9AVG - chains B and G of the 5 polymer chains in the assembly; structure by electron microscopy, 3.60 A resolution.

[Chain B]
Name: Guanine nucleotide-binding protein G(I)/G(S)/G(T) subunit beta-1
Organism: Homo sapiens
Reference sequence: P62873 (GBB1_HUMAN); residues 2-340 here = UniProt positions 2-340
Amino-acid sequence (348 residues; each row starts with the number of its first residue; numbers below 1 keep their minus sign (Met-7 is residue -7)):
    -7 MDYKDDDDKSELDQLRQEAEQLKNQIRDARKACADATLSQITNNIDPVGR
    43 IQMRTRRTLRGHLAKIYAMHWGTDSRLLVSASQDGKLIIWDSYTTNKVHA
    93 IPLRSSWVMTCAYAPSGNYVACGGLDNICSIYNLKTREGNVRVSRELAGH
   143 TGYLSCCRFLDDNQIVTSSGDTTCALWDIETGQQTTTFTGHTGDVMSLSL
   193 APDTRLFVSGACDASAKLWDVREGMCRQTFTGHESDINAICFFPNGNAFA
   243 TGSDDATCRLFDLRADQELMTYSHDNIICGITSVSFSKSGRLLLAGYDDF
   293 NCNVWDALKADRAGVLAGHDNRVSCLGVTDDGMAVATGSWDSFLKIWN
Not modelled in the structure: -7 to 3
Sequence notes: initiating methionine (-7); expression tag (-6 to 1)
Swiss-Prot annotation at these positions:
  - modified residue: Ser2 (N-acetylserine), His266 (Phosphohistidine)

[Chain G]
Name: Guanine nucleotide-binding protein G(I)/G(S)/G(O) subunit gamma-2
Organism: Homo sapiens
Reference sequence: P59768 (GBG2_HUMAN); residues 1-71 here = UniProt positions 1-71
Amino-acid sequence (71 residues; each row starts with the number of its first residue):
     1 MASNNTASIAQARKLVEQLKMEANIDRIKVSKAAADLMAYCEAHAKEDPL
    51 LTPVPASENPFREKKFFCAIL
Not modelled in the structure: 1-7, 63-71
Swiss-Prot annotation at these positions:
  - modified residue: Ala2 (N-acetylalanine), Cys68 (Cysteine methyl ester)
  - lipidation: Cys68 (S-geranylgeranyl cysteine)

[Chain B / chain G interface]
Residue-residue contacts - 51 pairs, chain B then chain G:
  Leu4(B) - Ala12(G)  hydrophobic
  Leu7(B) - Ile9(G)
  Leu7(B) - Ala12(G)  hydrophobic
  Leu7(B) - Arg13(G)
  Leu7(B) - Val16(G)
  Leu14(B) - Leu19(G)
  Leu14(B) - Lys20(G)
  Leu14(B) - Ala23(G)  hydrophobic
  Ile18(B) - Ala23(G)  hydrophobic
  Ile18(B) - Arg27(G)
  Cys25(B) - Ile28(G)
  Cys25(B) - Lys29(G)
  Cys25(B) - Val30(G)  hydrogen bond (backbone-backbone)
  Ala26(B) - Val30(G)  hydrophobic
  Asp27(B) - Val30(G)
  Asp27(B) - Ser31(G)
  Ala28(B) - Val30(G)
  Val40(B) - Leu51(G)  hydrophobic
  Ile43(B) - Leu51(G)
  Arg48(B) - Asn59(G)
  Arg49(B) - Phe61(G)  hydrogen bond (side chain-backbone)
  Arg49(B) - Arg62(G)
  Ser84(B) - Phe61(G)
  Tyr85(B) - Pro60(G)
  Tyr85(B) - Phe61(G)  hydrophobic
  Cys218(B) - Gln18(G)
  Cys218(B) - Glu22(G)  hydrogen bond
  Gln220(B) - Ile25(G)
  Thr221(B) - Glu22(G)  hydrogen bond
  Phe235(B) - Leu37(G)  hydrophobic
  Pro236(B) - Tyr40(G)
  Asn237(B) - Tyr40(G)
  Asp254(B) - Ala33(G)
  Asp254(B) - Leu37(G)
  Arg256(B) - Ile28(G)
  Ala257(B) - Ile28(G)
  Asp258(B) - Arg27(G)
  Leu261(B) - Val30(G)  hydrophobic
  Ser281(B) - Tyr40(G)  hydrogen bond (side chain-backbone)
  Ser281(B) - Cys41(G)  hydrogen bond (side chain-backbone)
  Ser281(B) - His44(G)
  Ser281(B) - Asp48(G)
  Arg283(B) - Leu51(G)
  Leu284(B) - Leu51(G)  hydrophobic
  Gly324(B) - Pro49(G)
  Gly324(B) - Leu50(G)
  Met325(B) - Pro49(G)  hydrophobic
  Met325(B) - Leu50(G)
  Ile338(B) - Phe61(G)  hydrophobic
  Asn340(B) - Leu50(G)
  Asn340(B) - Asn59(G)  hydrogen bond
Other interface residues (no listed pair), chain B (45 interface residues in all): Ala11, Ala21, Leu30, Ile33, Met217, Arg219, Ala240, Leu252, Lys280, Leu300, Val320, Ala326, Val327
Other interface residues (no listed pair), chain G (32 interface residues in all): Ala34, Asp36, Met38, Ala45

[In short]
Chain B and chain G form an interface of 45 and 32 residues respectively, with 7 hydrogen bonds. Polar pairs
include Arg49(B)-Phe61(G), Cys218(B)-Glu22(G) and Thr221(B)-Glu22(G).
Chain B is Guanine nucleotide-binding protein G(I)/G(S)/G(T) subunit beta-1 and chain G is Guanine
nucleotide-binding protein G(I)/G(S)/G(O) subunit gamma-2, both from Homo sapiens; the structure, Structure of
human calcium-sensing receptor in complex with chimeric Gs (miniGis) protein in nanodiscs, was determined by
electron microscopy, deposited together with 9ASB, 9AVL, 9AXF and 9AYF.
